3TYG - chains A and H of the 3 polymer chains in the assembly; structure by X-ray diffraction, 3.25 A resolution.

[Chain A]
Name: Envelope glycoprotein gp160
Organism: Human immunodeficiency virus 1
UniProtKB: chimeric construct of P04578, Q75760: residues 1-8 from P04578 (ENV_HV1H2) positions 412-419 (UniProt number = residue number + 411); residues 15-47 from P04578 (ENV_HV1H2) positions 445-477 (UniProt number = residue number + 430); residues 57-100 from P04578 (ENV_HV1H2) positions 254-297 (UniProt number = residue number + 197); residues 101-108 from Q75760 positions 295-302 (UniProt number = residue number + 194); residues 109-118 from Q75760 positions 316-325 (UniProt number = residue number + 207); 1 more segments
Amino-acid sequence (199 residues; each row starts with the number of its first residue):
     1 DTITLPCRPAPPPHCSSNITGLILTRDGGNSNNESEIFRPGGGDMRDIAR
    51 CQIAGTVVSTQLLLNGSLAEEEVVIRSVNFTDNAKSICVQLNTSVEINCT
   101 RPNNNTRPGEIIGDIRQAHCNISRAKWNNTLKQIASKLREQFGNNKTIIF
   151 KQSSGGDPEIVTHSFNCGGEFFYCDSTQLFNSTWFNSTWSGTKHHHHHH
Disordered / not traced: 40-59, 186-199
Differences from the reference sequence: linker (9-14, 48-56); engineered mutation Ile23 (Leu453 in P04578), Ser86 (Thr283 in P04578), Cys88 (Ile285 in P04578), Pro108 (Lys302 in Q75760), Asp175 (Asn386 in P04578); expression tag (191-199)
UniProt features mapped onto this chain:
  - region: Ser31 to Gly41 (V5), Asn33 to Gly41 (V5), Cys99, Thr100 (V3), Ser153 to His163 (CD4-binding loop)
  - glycosylation (N-linked (GlcNAc...) asparagine): Asn18, Asn33, Asn65, Asn79, Asn92, Asn98, Asn121, Asn128, Asn145, Asn181, Asn186
Disulfides: Cys7-Cys174, Cys15-Cys167, Cys99-Cys120
Covalent attachments: glycan linked to Asn104, Asn121
What the authors report for this chain:
  - post-translational modification sites: Asn121

[Chain H]
Name: PGT128 heavy chain, Ig gamma-1 chain C region
Organism: Homo sapiens
UniProtKB: P01857 (IGHG1_HUMAN); the construct has insertions or renumbered stretches relative to UniProt, so the offset changes along the chain: 114-129 = UniProt 1-16; 132-155 = UniProt 17-40; 163-170 = UniProt 43-50; 172-181 = UniProt 51-60; 3 more segments
Amino-acid sequence (239 residues; row label = number of the first residue in the row; note: 14 numbers in that range are skipped by the numbering (no residue carries them; nothing is unmodelled there); a row labelled like 35A-35B holds insertion residues (35A, then the next letters in order)):
     1 EPQLQESGPTLVEASETLSLTCAVSGDSTAACNSF
35A-35B WG
    36 WVRQPPGKGLEWVGSLS
52A-52F HCASYW
    53 NRGWTYHNPSLKSRLTLALDTPKNLVFLKL
82A-82C NSV
    83 TAADTATYYCARFGGEVL
100A-100K RYTDWPKPAWV
   101 DLWGRGTLVTVSSASTKGPSVFPLAPSSK
   132 STSGGTAALGCLVKDYFPEPVTVS
   157 WN
   163 SGALTSGV
   172 HTFPAVLQSS
   183 GLYSLSSVVTVPSSSLGTQ
   205 TYICNVNHKPSNTKVDKR
   225 VEPKSCD
Disordered / not traced: 132-133, 229-231
Modified / non-standard residues: Glu1 (pyroglutamic acid; PCA)
UniProt features mapped onto this chain:
  - region: Glu226 to Asp231 (Hinge)
Disulfides: Cys22-Cys92, Cys32-Cys52B, Cys142-Cys208
What the authors report for this chain:
  - mutagenesis - C32A, H59A: decreased binding to Envelope glycoprotein gp160 (chain A)
  - binding site for N-acetylglucosamine: Ala52C
  - binding site for alpha-D-mannopyranose: Thr73, Pro74
  - mutagenesis - C32A, H59A: decreased binding to gp120

[Interface between chain A and chain H]
Residue-residue contacts - 17 pairs, chain A then chain H:
  Arg107(A) - Leu100(H)
  Ile112(A) - Cys32(H)  hydrophobic
  Ile112(A) - Leu100(H)  hydrophobic
  Gly113(A) - Leu100(H)  hydrogen bond (backbone-backbone)
  Gly113(A) - Arg100A(H)
  Gly113(A) - Tyr100B(H)  hydrogen bond (backbone-backbone)
  Asp114(A) - Trp52F(H)
  Asp114(A) - Tyr100B(H)  hydrogen bond (backbone-backbone)
  Asp114(A) - Thr100C(H)
  Asp114(A) - Asp100D(H)  hydrogen bond (side chain-backbone)
  Ile115(A) - Arg100A(H)
  Ile115(A) - Tyr100B(H)  hydrogen bond (backbone-backbone)
  Ile115(A) - Thr100C(H)
  Arg116(A) - Tyr52E(H)
  Arg116(A) - Trp52F(H)
  Arg116(A) - Thr100C(H)
  Arg116(A) - Asp100D(H)
Other interface residues (no listed pair), chain A (7 interface residues in all): Ile111
Interface features reported in the paper:
  - epitope / paratope residues, chain H: Tyr52E(H), Trp52F(H), Leu100(H), Asp100D(H)

[In short]
The interface between chain A and chain H involves 7 residues on one side and 8 on the other, with 5 hydrogen
bonds. Polar pairs include Asp114(A)-Asp100D(H), Gly113(A)-Tyr100B(H) and Gly113(A)-Leu100(H). From the paper:
a binding site for alpha-D-mannopyranose at Thr73(H) and Pro74(H); C32A and H59A of chain H reduce binding to
Envelope glycoprotein gp160 (chain A).
Here chain A is Envelope glycoprotein gp160 (Human immunodeficiency virus 1) and chain H is PGT128 heavy
chain, Ig gamma-1 chain C region (Homo sapiens). Entry 3TYG (Crystal structure of broad and potent HIV-1
neutralizing antibody PGT128 in complex with a glycosylated engineered ...) was determined by X-ray
diffraction (same publication as 3TV3 and 3TWC).
